3I5Z - chain A; structure by X-ray diffraction, 2.20 A resolution.

[Chain A]
Name: Mitogen-activated protein kinase 1
From: Homo sapiens
Notes: EC 2.7.11.24
Reference sequence: P28482 (MK01_HUMAN); residues -1 to 358 here correspond to UniProt positions 1-360 (UniProt number = residue number + 2)
Chain sequence (380 residues; numbered -21 to 358; the number before each row is that of its first residue; numbers below 1 keep their minus sign (Met-21 is residue -21)):
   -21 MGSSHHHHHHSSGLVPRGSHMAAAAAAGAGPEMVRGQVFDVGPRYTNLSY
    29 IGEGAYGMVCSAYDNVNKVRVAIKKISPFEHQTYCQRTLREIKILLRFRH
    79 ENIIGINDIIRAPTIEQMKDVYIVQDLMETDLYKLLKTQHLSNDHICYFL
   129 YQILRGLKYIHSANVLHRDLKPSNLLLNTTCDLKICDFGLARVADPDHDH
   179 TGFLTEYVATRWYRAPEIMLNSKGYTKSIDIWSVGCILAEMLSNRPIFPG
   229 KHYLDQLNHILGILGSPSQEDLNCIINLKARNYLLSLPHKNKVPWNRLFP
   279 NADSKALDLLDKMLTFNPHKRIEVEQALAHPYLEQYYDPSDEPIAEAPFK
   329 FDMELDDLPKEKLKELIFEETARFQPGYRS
Unresolved in the structure: -21 to 5, 172-185, 199-203, 356-358
Differences from the reference sequence: expression tag (-21 to -2)
Small-molecule neighbours: Z48 (N-[(1S)-2-hydroxy-1-phenylethyl]-4-[5-methyl-2-(phenylamino)pyrimidin-4-yl]-1H-pyrrole-2-carboxamide): Ile29, Glu31, Gly32, Ala33, Tyr34, Gly35, Met36, Val37, Ala50, Lys52, Lys53, Ile54, Ile82, Gln103, Asp104, Leu105, Met106, Glu107, Thr108, Asp109, Asn152, Leu154, Cys164, Asp165

[Overview]
Bound to chain A: compound Z48.
Chain A is Mitogen-activated protein kinase 1 (Homo sapiens); the structure, Crystal structure of ERK2 bound
to (S)-N-(2-hydroxy-1-phenylethyl)-4-(5-methyl-2-(phenylamino)pyrimidin-4-yl)-1H-pyrrole-2-carboxamide, was
determined by X-ray diffraction (same publication as 3I4B and 3I60).
